Entry 4GWQ (X-ray diffraction, 4.50 A resolution (low resolution: residue-level contacts below are approximate; hydrogen-bond / salt-bridge calls are withheld)); this record covers chains A and B of the 8 polymer chains in the assembly.

# Chain A
Protein: Mediator of RNA polymerase II transcription subunit 11
Source organism: Saccharomyces cerevisiae
UniProtKB: Q99278 (MED11_YEAST); residue numbers follow UniProt; this construct covers 1-115
Sequence (115 residues; numbered 1 to 115; the number before each row is that of its first residue):
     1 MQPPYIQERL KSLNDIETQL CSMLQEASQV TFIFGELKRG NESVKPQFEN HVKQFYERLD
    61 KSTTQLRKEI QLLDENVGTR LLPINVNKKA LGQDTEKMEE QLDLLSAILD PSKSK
Disordered / not traced: 1-3
Swiss-Prot annotation at these positions:
  - mutagenesis: Glu17 (E17K: Results in a decrease of TFIIK and RNA polymerase II occupancies at active promoters; when associated with K-24), Leu24 (L24K: Results in a decrease of TFIIK and RNA polymerase II occupancies at active promoters; when associated with K-17), Thr31 (T31A: Impairs interaction with RAD3, reducing the interaction of TFIIH with the head module and consequently resulting in a reduction of RNA polymerase II CTD 'Ser-5' phosphorylation), Leu66 (L66P: Impairs interaction with SRB4/MED17, SRB6/MED22 and RAD3), Gly92 (G92S: Impairs interaction with SRB4/MED17)

# Chain B
Protein: Mediator of RNA polymerase II transcription subunit 17
Source organism: Saccharomyces cerevisiae S288c
UniProtKB: P32569 (MED17_YEAST); numbering as in UniProt (aligned over 1-687)
Sequence (687 residues; each row starts with the number of its first residue):
     1 MTTEDPDSNH LSSETGIKLA LDPNLITLAL SSNPNSSLHS PTSDEPVPES AGKADTSIRL
    61 EGDELENKTK KDNDKNLKFL KNKDSLVSNP HEIYGSMPLE QLIPIILRQR GPGFKFVDLN
   121 EKELQNEIKQ LGSDSSDGHN SEKKDTDGAD ENVQIGEDFM EVDYEDKDNP VDSRNETDHK
   181 TNENGETDDN IETVMTQEQF VKRRRDMLEH INLAMNESSL ALEFVSLLLS SVKESTGMSS
   241 MSPFLRKVVK PSSLNSDKIP YVAPTKKEYI ELDILNKGWK LQSLNESKDL LRASFNKLSS
   301 ILQNEHDYWN KIMQSISNKD VIFKIRDRTS GQKLLAIKYG YEDSGSTYKH DRGIANIRNN
   361 IESQNLDLIP HSSSVFKGTD FVHSVKKFLR VRIFTKIESE DDYILSGESV MDRDSESEEA
   421 ETKDIRKQIQ LLKKIIFEKE LMYQIKKECA LLISYGVSIE NENKVIIELP NEKFEIELLS
   481 LDDDSIVNHE QDLPKINDKR ANLMLVMLRL LLVVIFKKTL RSRISSPHGL INLNVDDDIL
   541 IIRPILGKVR FANYKLLLKK IIKDYVLDIV PGSSITETEV EREQPQENKN IDDENITKLN
   601 KEIRAFDKLL NIPRRELKIN LPLTEHKSPN LSLMLESPNY CNALIHIKFS AGTEANAVSF
   661 DTTFSDFKEV EDFLHFIVAE YIQQKKV
Disordered / not traced: 1-181, 372-377, 662-669
Swiss-Prot annotation at these positions:
  - mutagenesis: Gly353 (G353C: In SRB4-1; suppresses the phenotypic defects of an RNA polymerase II CTD truncation)

# How chain A and chain B interact
Residue-residue contacts (11; chain A residue first):
  Cys21(A) - Ser299(B)
  Gln25(A) - Asn296(B)
  Ser28(A) - Arg292(B)
  Ser28(A) - Ala293(B)
  Thr31(A) - Asp289(B)
  Phe32(A) - Asp289(B)
  Lys88(A) - Ile322(B)
  Gly92(A) - Ser344(B)
  Gln93(A) - Ser344(B)
  Gln93(A) - Gly345(B)
  Glu100(A) - Val513(B)
Also at the interface, not in a pair above, chain A (13 interface residues in all): Pro4, Gln7, Leu104, Ile108
Also at the interface, not in a pair above, chain B (14 interface residues in all): Lys288, Met313, Ser317, Val506, Leu510

# Overview
13 residues of chain A and 14 residues of chain B are in contact. UniProt lists 5 mutagenesis sites on chain
A; one mutagenesis site on chain B.
Here chain A is Mediator of RNA polymerase II transcription subunit 11 (Saccharomyces cerevisiae) and chain B
is Mediator of RNA polymerase II transcription subunit 17 (Saccharomyces cerevisiae S288c). Entry 4GWQ
(Structure of the Mediator Head Module from S. cerevisiae in complex with the carboxy-terminal domain (CTD)
...) was determined by X-ray diffraction (same publication as 4GWP).
